PDB entry 8KER | electron microscopy, 2.95 A resolution | chains C and B of the 9 polymer chains in the assembly

== Chain C (and B) ==
Molecule: Spike glycoprotein
Source organism: Severe acute respiratory syndrome coronavirus 2
Notes: chain B of this document is another copy of the same molecule, construct and numbering; everything in this record applies to it too
UniProt: P0DTC2 (SPIKE_SARS2); aligned to UniProt positions 28-1207 over residues 29-1208 (the alignment contains insertions or deletions, so no single offset holds)
Amino-acid sequence (1295 residues; each row starts with the number of its first residue; numbers below 1 keep their minus sign (Met-6 is residue -6)):
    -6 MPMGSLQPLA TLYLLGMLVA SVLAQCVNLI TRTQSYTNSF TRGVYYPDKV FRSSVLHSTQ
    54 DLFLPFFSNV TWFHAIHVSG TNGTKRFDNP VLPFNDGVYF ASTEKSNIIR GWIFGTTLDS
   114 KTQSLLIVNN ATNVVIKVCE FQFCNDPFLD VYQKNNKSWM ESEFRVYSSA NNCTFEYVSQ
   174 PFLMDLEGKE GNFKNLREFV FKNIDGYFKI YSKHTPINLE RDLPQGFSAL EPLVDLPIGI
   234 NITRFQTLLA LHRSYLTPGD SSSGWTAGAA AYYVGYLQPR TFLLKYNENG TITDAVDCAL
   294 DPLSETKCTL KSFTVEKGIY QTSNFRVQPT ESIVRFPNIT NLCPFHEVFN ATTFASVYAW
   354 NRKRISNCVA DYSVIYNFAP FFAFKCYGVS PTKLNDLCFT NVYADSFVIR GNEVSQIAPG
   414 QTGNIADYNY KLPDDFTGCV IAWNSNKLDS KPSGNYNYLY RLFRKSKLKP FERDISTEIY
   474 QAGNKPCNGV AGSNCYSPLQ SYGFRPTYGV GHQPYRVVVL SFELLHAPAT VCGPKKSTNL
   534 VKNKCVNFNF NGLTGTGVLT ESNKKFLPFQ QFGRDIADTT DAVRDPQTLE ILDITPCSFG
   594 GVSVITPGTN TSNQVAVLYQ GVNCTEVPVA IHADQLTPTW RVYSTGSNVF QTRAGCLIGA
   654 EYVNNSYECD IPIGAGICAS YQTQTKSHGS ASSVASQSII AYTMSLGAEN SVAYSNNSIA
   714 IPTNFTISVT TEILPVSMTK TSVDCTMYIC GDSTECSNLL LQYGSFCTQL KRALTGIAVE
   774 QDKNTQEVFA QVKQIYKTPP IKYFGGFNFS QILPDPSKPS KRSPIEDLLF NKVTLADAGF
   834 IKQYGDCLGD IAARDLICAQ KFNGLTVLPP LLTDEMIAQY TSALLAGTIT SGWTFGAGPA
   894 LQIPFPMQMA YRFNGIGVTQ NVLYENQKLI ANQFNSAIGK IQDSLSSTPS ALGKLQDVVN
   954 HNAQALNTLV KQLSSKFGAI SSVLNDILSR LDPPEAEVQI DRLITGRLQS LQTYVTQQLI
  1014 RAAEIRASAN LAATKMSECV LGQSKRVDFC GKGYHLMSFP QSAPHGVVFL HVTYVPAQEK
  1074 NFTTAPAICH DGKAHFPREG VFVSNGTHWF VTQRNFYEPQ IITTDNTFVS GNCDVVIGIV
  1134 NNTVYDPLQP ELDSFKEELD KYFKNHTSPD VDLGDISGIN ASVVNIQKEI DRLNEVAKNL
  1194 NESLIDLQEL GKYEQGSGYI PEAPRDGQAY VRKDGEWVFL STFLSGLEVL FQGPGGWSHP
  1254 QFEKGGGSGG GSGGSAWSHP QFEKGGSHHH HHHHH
Unresolved in the structure: -6 to 27, 621-639, 679-688, 826-851, 1148-1288
Cystine bridges: Cys132-Cys166, Cys291-Cys301, Cys336-Cys361, Cys379-Cys432, Cys391-Cys525, Cys480-Cys488, Cys538-Cys590, Cys617-Cys649, Cys662-Cys671, Cys738-Cys760, Cys743-Cys749, Cys1032-Cys1043, Cys1082-Cys1126
Differences from the reference sequence: initiating methionine (-6); insertion (-5 to 28); variant Asp143 (Gly142 in P0DTC2), Gln146 (His in P0DTC2), Glu183 (Gln in P0DTC2), Glu213 (Val in P0DTC2), His339 (Gly in P0DTC2), Thr346 (Arg in P0DTC2), Ile368 (Leu in P0DTC2), Phe371 (Ser in P0DTC2), Pro373 (Ser in P0DTC2), Phe375 (Ser in P0DTC2), Ala376 (Thr in P0DTC2), Asn405 (Asp in P0DTC2), Ser408 (Arg in P0DTC2), Asn417 (Lys in P0DTC2), Lys440 (Asn in P0DTC2), Pro445 (Val in P0DTC2), Ser446 (Gly in P0DTC2), Lys460 (Asn in P0DTC2), Asn477 (Ser in P0DTC2), Lys478 (Thr in P0DTC2), Ala484 (Glu in P0DTC2), Ser486 (Phe in P0DTC2), Ser490 (Phe in P0DTC2), Arg498 (Gln in P0DTC2), Tyr501 (Asn in P0DTC2), His505 (Tyr in P0DTC2), Gly614 (Asp in P0DTC2), Tyr655 (His in P0DTC2), Lys679 (Asn in P0DTC2), His681 (Pro in P0DTC2), Lys764 (Asn in P0DTC2), Tyr796 (Asp in P0DTC2), His954 (Gln in P0DTC2), Lys969 (Asn in P0DTC2); engineered mutation Gly682 (Arg in P0DTC2), Ser683 (Arg in P0DTC2), Ser685 (Arg in P0DTC2), Pro817 (Phe in P0DTC2), Pro892 (Ala in P0DTC2), Pro899 (Ala in P0DTC2), Pro942 (Ala in P0DTC2), Pro986 (Lys in P0DTC2), Pro987 (Val in P0DTC2); expression tag (1209-1288)
UniProt features mapped onto this chain:
  - glycosylation (N-linked (GlcNAc...) asparagine): Asn62 (hybrid), Asn75 (complex), Asn123 (hybrid), Asn658 (complex), Asn710 (high mannose), Asn1135 (complex)

== Interface between chain C and chain B ==
Residue-residue contacts - 134 pairs, chain C then chain B:
  Tyr39(C) with Leu560(B); Phe562(B), hydrophobic
  Lys42(C) with Phe562(B); Gln563(B); Gln564(B), hydrogen bond (backbone-backbone); Phe565(B), hydrogen bond (backbone-backbone)
  Val43(C) with Gln563(B); Phe565(B); Gly566(B); Arg567(B)
  Phe44(C) with Lys558(B); Phe559(B), hydrophobic; Gln563(B); Phe565(B), hydrogen bond (backbone-backbone); Gly566(B); Arg567(B), hydrogen bond (backbone-backbone)
  Val48(C) with Ile569(B), hydrophobic
  Glu224(C) with Phe562(B)
  Pro225(C) with Phe562(B)
  Asn282(C) with Lys558(B); Leu560(B)
  Gly283(C) with Leu560(B); Gln563(B)
  Asp737(C) with Asn317(B), hydrogen bond; Arg319(B), salt bridge
  Thr739(C) with Arg319(B)
  Met740(C) with Arg319(B); Phe592(B), hydrophobic
  Gln755(C) with Ser968(B); Lys969(B)
  Tyr756(C) with Phe970(B)
  Gly757(C) with Ser968(B)
  Ser758(C) with Gln965(B)
  Phe759(C) with Gln965(B); Ser1003(B)
  Gln762(C) with Thr961(B); Gln965(B)
  Arg765(C) with Gln957(B)
  Lys786(C) with Leu699(B); Gly700(B); Ala701(B)
  Gln787(C) with Ala701(B); Glu702(B)
  Ile788(C) with Leu699(B); Gly700(B); Ala701(B), hydrogen bond (backbone-backbone); Glu702(B); Asn703(B), hydrogen bond (backbone-backbone)
  Tyr789(C) with Asn703(B)
  Lys790(C) with Glu702(B); Asn703(B), hydrogen bond (side chain-backbone); Ser704(B)
  Pro792(C) with Tyr707(B), hydrophobic
  Tyr796(C) with Tyr707(B); Asn709(B)
  Phe797(C) with Tyr707(B), hydrophobic
  Lys854(C) with Pro589(B); Phe592(B); Gly614(B), hydrogen bond (side chain-backbone)
  Phe855(C) with Pro589(B)
  Gly857(C) with Phe592(B)
  Leu861(C) with Gln613(B)
  Pro862(C) with Ala647(B), hydrophobic
  Pro863(C) with Ala668(B), hydrogen bond (backbone-backbone)
  Leu864(C) with Pro665(B), hydrophobic; Ala668(B); Gly669(B), hydrogen bond (backbone-backbone)
  Leu865(C) with Met697(B), hydrophobic
  Thr866(C) with Ala668(B)
  Met869(C) with Gly669(B); Thr696(B); Met697(B), hydrophobic; Leu699(B)
  Gln872(C) with Leu699(B)
  Tyr873(C) with Leu699(B)
  Thr883(C) with Tyr707(B)
  Trp886(C) with Tyr1047(B)
  Ala890(C) with Gly1046(B); Tyr1047(B), hydrophobic
  Pro892(C) with Pro1069(B); Glu1072(B)
  Leu894(C) with Ala713(B); Pro715(B); Glu1072(B)
  Gln895(C) with Ala706(B); Ser711(B), hydrogen bond; Ile712(B); Ala713(B), hydrogen bond (backbone-backbone); Asn1074(B), hydrogen bond
  Ile896(C) with Tyr707(B)
  Pro897(C) with Tyr707(B); Ser708(B); Asn709(B); Ser711(B); Thr1077(B)
  Phe898(C) with Tyr707(B), hydrogen bond (backbone-side chain)
  Pro899(C) with Tyr707(B)
  Met900(C) with Thr1077(B), hydrogen bond; Ala1078(B); Val1094(B), hydrophobic
  Tyr904(C) with Gly1093(B); Val1094(B); Arg1107(B)
  Asn907(C) with Arg1107(B)
  Gln913(C) with Phe1089(B); Pro1090(B), hydrogen bond (side chain-backbone); Phe1121(B)
  Asn914(C) with Phe1089(B); Phe1121(B); Ser1123(B), hydrogen bond
  Tyr917(C) with Pro1079(B); Phe1089(B), hydrophobic; Val1128(B); Val1129(B)
  Glu918(C) with Ser1123(B), hydrogen bond; Val1128(B)
  Val963(C) with Ala570(B)
  Ser967(C) with Asp571(B)
  Thr998(C) with Arg995(B), hydrogen bond
  Gln1002(C) with Gln1002(B), hydrogen bond
  Gln1005(C) with Gln1002(B), hydrogen bond; Thr1006(B), hydrogen bond
  Thr1009(C) with Thr1009(B)
  Leu1012(C) with Gln1010(B)
  Thr1027(C) with Arg1039(B)
  Ser1030(C) with Val1040(B); Asp1041(B)
  Glu1031(C) with Arg1039(B), salt bridge
  Leu1034(C) with Val1040(B)
  Gly1035(C) with Val1040(B)
  Lys1038(C) with Lys1038(B)
  Arg1039(C) with Arg1039(B)
  Glu1111(C) with Ser1123(B), hydrogen bond
  Leu1141(C) with Leu1141(B), hydrophobic
Also at the interface, not in a pair above, chain C (89 interface residues in all): Asp41, Arg45, Thr284, Lys764, Gly798, Asn856, Thr859, Ile882, Thr887, Gly889, Gly891, Ala893, Lys964, Asp994, Ile1013, Arg1019, Glu1144
Also at the interface, not in a pair above, chain B (89 interface residues in all): Gln314, Lys557, Ser591, Arg646, Ile666, Gly667, Ile670, Cys671, Val705, Asn710, Lys964, Gly971, Ile1013, Glu1017, Lys1045, Tyr1067, Val1068

== Overview ==
The chain C/chain B interface involves 89 residues from each chain; the contacts include 24 hydrogen bonds and
2 salt bridges. Polar contacts include Asp737(C)-Arg319(B), Glu1031(C)-Arg1039(B) and Asp737(C)-Asn317(B).
Both chains are Spike glycoprotein (Severe acute respiratory syndrome coronavirus 2). Entry 8KER (Structure of
SARS-CoV-2 XBB Variant Spike protein complexed with broadly neutralizing antibody PW5-535) was determined by
electron microscopy, deposited together with 8KDR, 8KDS and 8KEK.
